PDB entry 6KQN | X-ray diffraction, 3.49 A resolution | chains C and D of the 9 polymer chains in the assembly

# Chain C
Name: DNA-directed RNA polymerase subunit beta
From: Thermus thermophilus (strain HB8 / ATCC 27634 / DSM 579)
Notes: EC 2.7.7.6
UniProtKB: Q8RQE9 (RPOB_THET8); residue numbers follow UniProt; this construct covers 1-1119
Amino-acid sequence (1119 residues; each row starts with the number of its first residue):
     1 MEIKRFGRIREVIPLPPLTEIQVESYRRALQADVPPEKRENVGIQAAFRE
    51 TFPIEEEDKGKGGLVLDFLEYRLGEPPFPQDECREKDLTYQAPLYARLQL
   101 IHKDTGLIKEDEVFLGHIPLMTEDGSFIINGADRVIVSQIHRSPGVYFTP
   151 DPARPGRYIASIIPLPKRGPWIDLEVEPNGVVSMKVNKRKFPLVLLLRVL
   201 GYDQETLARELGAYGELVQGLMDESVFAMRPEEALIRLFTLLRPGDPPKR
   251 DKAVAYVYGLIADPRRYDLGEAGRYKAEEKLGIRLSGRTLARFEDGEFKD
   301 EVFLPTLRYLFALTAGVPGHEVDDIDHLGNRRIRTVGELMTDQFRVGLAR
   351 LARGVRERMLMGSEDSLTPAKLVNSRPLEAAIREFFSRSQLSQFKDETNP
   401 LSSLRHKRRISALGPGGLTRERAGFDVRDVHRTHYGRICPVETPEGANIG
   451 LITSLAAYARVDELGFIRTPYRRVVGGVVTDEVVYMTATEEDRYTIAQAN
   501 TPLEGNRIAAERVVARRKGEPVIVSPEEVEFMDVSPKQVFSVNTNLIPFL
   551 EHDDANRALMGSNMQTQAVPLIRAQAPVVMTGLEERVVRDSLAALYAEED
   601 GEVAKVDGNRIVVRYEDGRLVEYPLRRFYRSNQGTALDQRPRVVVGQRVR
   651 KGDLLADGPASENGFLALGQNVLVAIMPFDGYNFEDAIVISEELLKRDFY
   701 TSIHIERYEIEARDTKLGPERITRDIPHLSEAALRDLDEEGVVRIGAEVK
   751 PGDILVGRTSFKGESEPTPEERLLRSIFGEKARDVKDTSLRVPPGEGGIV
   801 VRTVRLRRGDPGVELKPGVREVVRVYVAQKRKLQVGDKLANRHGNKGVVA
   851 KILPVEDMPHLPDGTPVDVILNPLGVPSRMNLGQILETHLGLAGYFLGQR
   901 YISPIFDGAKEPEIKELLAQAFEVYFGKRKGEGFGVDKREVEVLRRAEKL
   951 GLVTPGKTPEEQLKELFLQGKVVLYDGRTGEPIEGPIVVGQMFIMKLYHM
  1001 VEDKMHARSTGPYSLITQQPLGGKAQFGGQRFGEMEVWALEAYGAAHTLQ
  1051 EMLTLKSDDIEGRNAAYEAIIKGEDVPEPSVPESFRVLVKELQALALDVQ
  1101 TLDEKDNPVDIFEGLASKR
Disordered / not traced: 57-62, 1119

# Chain D
Name: DNA-directed RNA polymerase subunit beta'
From: Thermus thermophilus (strain HB8 / ATCC 27634 / DSM 579)
Notes: EC 2.7.7.6
UniProtKB: Q8RQE8 (RPOC_THET8); numbering as in UniProt (aligned over 1-1524)
Amino-acid sequence (1524 residues; row label = number of the first residue in the row):
     1 MKKEVRKVRIALASPEKIRSWSYGEVEKPETINYRTLKPERDGLFDERIF
    51 GPIKDYECACGKYKRQRFEGKVCERCGVEVTKSIVRRYRMGHIELATPAA
   101 HIWFVKDVPSKIGTLLDLSATELEQVLYFSKYIVLDPKGAILNGVPVEKR
   151 QLLTDEEYRELRYGKQETYPLPPGVDALVKDGEEVVKGQELAPGVVSRLD
   201 GVALYRFPRRVRVEYVKKERAGLRLPLAAWVEKEAYKPGEILAELPEPYL
   251 FRAEEEGVVELKELEEGAFLVLRREDEPVATYFLPVGMTPLVVHGEIVEK
   301 GQPLAEAKGLLRMPRQVRAAQVEAEEEGETVYLTLFLEWTEPKDYRVQPH
   351 MNVVVPEGARVEAGDKIVAAIDPEEEVIAEAEGVVHLHEPASILVVKARV
   401 YPFEDDVEVSTGDRVAPGDVLADGGKVKSDVYGRVEVDLVRNVVRVVESY
   451 DIDARMGAEAIQQLLKELDLEALEKELLEEMKHPSRARRAKARKRLEVVR
   501 AFLDSGNRPEWMILEAVPVLPPDLRPMVQVDGGRFATSDLNDLYRRLINR
   551 NNRLKKLLAQGAPEIIIRNEKRMLQEAVDALLDNGRRGAPVTNPGSDRPL
   601 RSLTDILSGKQGRFRQNLLGKRVDYSGRSVIVVGPQLKLHQCGLPKRMAL
   651 ELFKPFLLKKMEEKGIAPNVKAARRMLERQRDIKDEVWDALEEVIHGKVV
   701 LLNRAPTLHRLGIQAFQPVLVEGQSIQLHPLVCEAFNADFDGDQMAVHVP
   751 LSSFAQAEARIQMLSAHNLLSPASGEPLAKPSRDIILGLYYITQVRKEKK
   801 GAGLEFATPEEALAAHERGEVALNAPIKVAGRETSVGRLKYVFANPDEAL
   851 LAVAHGIVDLQDVVTVRYMGKRLETSPGRILFARIVAEAVEDEKVAWELI
   901 QLDVPQEKNSLKDLVYQAFLRLGMEKTARLLDALKYYGFTFSTTSGITIG
   951 IDDAVIPEEKKQYLEEADRKLLQIEQAYEMGFLTDRERYDQILQLWTETT
  1001 EKVTQAVFKNFEENYPFNPLYVMAQSGARGNPQQIRQLCGLRGLMQKPSG
  1051 ETFEVPVRSSFREGLTVLEYFISSHGARKGGADTALRTADSGYLTRKLVD
  1101 VTHEIVVREADCGTTNYISVPLFQPDEVTRSLRLRKRADIEAGLYGRVLA
  1151 REVEVLGVRLEEGRYLSMDDVHLLIKAAEAGEIQEVPVRSPLTCQTRYGV
  1201 CQKCYGYDLSMARPVSIGEAVGIVAAQSIGEPGTQLTMRTFHTGGVAGAA
  1251 DITQGLPRVIELFEARRPKAKAVISEIDGVVRIEETEEKLSVFVESEGFS
  1301 KEYKLPKEARLLVKDGDYVEAGQPLTRGAIDPHQLLEAKGPEAVERYLVE
  1351 EIQKVYRAQGVKLHDKHIEIVVRQMMKYVEVTDPGDSRLLEGQVLEKWDV
  1401 EALNERLIAEGKTPVAWKPLLMGVTKSALSTKSWLSAASFQNTTHVLTEA
  1451 AIAGKKDELIGLKENVILGRLIPAGTGSDFVRFTQVVDQKTLKAIEEARK
  1501 EAVEAKERPAARRGVKREQPGKQA
Disordered / not traced: 1-2, 1238-1251, 1503-1524
Ion coordination: Zn2+ site 1: Cys60, Cys73, Cys76; Mg2+ site 1: Asp739, Asp741, Asp743 (shared with 1 residue of chain I); Mg2+ site 2 near Lys840 (its only coordinating residue here); Zn2+ site 2: Cys1112, Cys1194, Cys1201, Cys1204

# How chain C and chain D interact
Contacting residue pairs (382; chain C residue first):
  Phe425(C) with Ala1082(D); Asp1083(D); Leu1086(D), hydrophobic
  Arg428(C) with Arg1078(D), hydrogen bond (backbone-side chain); Ala1082(D)
  Asp429(C) with Arg1078(D); Lys1079(D), salt bridge
  Val430(C) with Pro1048(D); His1075(D), hydrogen bond (backbone-side chain); Arg1078(D)
  His431(C) with Phe1071(D)
  Arg432(C) with Phe1071(D)
  Tyr435(C) with Val1067(D); Phe1071(D)
  Pro440(C) with Ser1074(D); Arg1078(D), hydrogen bond (backbone-side chain)
  Val441(C) with Tyr1070(D), hydrophobic
  Thr443(C) with Arg1078(D)
  Gly446(C) with Ala1085(D)
  Ile449(C) with Arg1078(D); Gly1081(D); Ala1082(D)
  Gly450(C) with Arg1078(D)
  Gln498(C) with Val1067(D); Leu1068(D)
  Val514(C) with Leu1068(D), hydrophobic
  Arg516(C) with Leu1068(D)
  Glu520(C) with Lys1047(D), salt bridge; Phe1053(D)
  Pro521(C) with Phe1053(D), hydrophobic; Leu1068(D), hydrophobic; Ile1072(D), hydrophobic
  Pro536(C) with Val1067(D), hydrophobic
  Phe540(C) with Tyr1070(D), hydrophobic
  Leu550(C) with Tyr1070(D)
  Glu551(C) with Phe1061(D); Gly1064(D); Leu1065(D), hydrogen bond (backbone-backbone)
  His552(C) with Phe1061(D), hydrogen bond (side chain-backbone); Arg1062(D), hydrogen bond (side chain-backbone); Glu1063(D); Gly1064(D)
  Asp553(C) with Phe1061(D); Tyr1070(D), hydrogen bond (backbone-side chain)
  Asp554(C) with Arg1042(D), salt bridge; Phe1061(D); Tyr1070(D)
  Ala555(C) with Tyr1070(D)
  Asn556(C) with Ala1077(D)
  Ala558(C) with Tyr1070(D)
  Ile676(C) with Ile947(D); Thr948(D), hydrogen bond (backbone-side chain)
  Met677(C) with Thr943(D); Ile947(D)
  Pro678(C) with Asp784(D); Ser942(D); Thr943(D), hydrogen bond (backbone-side chain); Ile947(D)
  Phe679(C) with Thr943(D)
  Asp680(C) with Pro635(D); Phe939(D); Thr943(D), hydrogen bond (backbone-side chain)
  Gly681(C) with Val633(D); Pro635(D); Phe939(D)
  Tyr682(C) with Val633(D); Pro635(D)
  Asn683(C) with Asp784(D)
  Phe684(C) with Val633(D); Pro730(D), hydrophobic; Phe740(D); Ser782(D); Arg783(D); Phe939(D), hydrophobic
  Glu685(C) with Phe740(D), hydrogen bond (backbone-backbone); Arg1029(D), salt bridge
  Ala687(C) with Val633(D), hydrophobic; Phe740(D), hydrophobic
  Arg713(C) with Gly532(D); Gly533(D)
  Lys716(C) with Arg35(D), hydrogen bond (side chain-backbone); Leu37(D)
  Lys750(C) with Arg681(D)
  Pro751(C) with Arg679(D); Gln680(D), hydrogen bond (backbone-backbone)
  Asp753(C) with Arg679(D), salt bridge; Arg681(D), salt bridge
  Glu766(C) with Lys64(D); Arg65(D), salt bridge
  Pro767(C) with Arg65(D), hydrogen bond (backbone-side chain)
  Pro769(C) with Arg65(D)
  Gln834(C) with Gln724(D), hydrogen bond
  Val835(C) with Val632(D), hydrophobic; Ser725(D), hydrogen bond (backbone-side chain)
  Gly836(C) with Val630(D); Ser725(D)
  Lys838(C) with Asp741(D), hydrogen bond (side chain-backbone)
  Lys846(C) with Asp741(D)
  Gly847(C) with Phe740(D); Asp741(D)
  Val848(C) with Val630(D), hydrophobic; Ile631(D); Val632(D), hydrophobic; Phe740(D), hydrogen bond (backbone-backbone); Gly742(D)
  Val849(C) with Val632(D)
  Ala850(C) with Val632(D)
  Asn872(C) with Asp784(D), hydrogen bond
  Pro873(C) with Ile947(D); Ile949(D)
  Leu874(C) with Arg783(D); Asp784(D); Leu787(D), hydrophobic; Arg1029(D)
  Pro877(C) with Leu1020(D), hydrophobic; Met1023(D), hydrophobic; Arg1029(D); Leu1038(D)
  Ser878(C) with Arg1029(D), hydrogen bond; Gln1034(D), hydrogen bond (backbone-side chain)
  Arg879(C) with Arg1029(D)
  Met880(C) with Gln1034(D); Gln1037(D); Leu1038(D), hydrophobic
  Leu882(C) with Leu1038(D), hydrophobic; Arg1062(D)
  Ile885(C) with Ile949(D); Gly950(D); Ile951(D)
  Leu886(C) with Ile951(D), hydrophobic
  His889(C) with Gly950(D); Ile951(D), hydrogen bond (side chain-backbone)
  Phe906(C) with Leu1065(D); Thr1066(D); Val1067(D); Tyr1070(D), hydrophobic
  Glu911(C) with Ile951(D); Arg1062(D), salt bridge
  Lys915(C) with Asp952(D), salt bridge
  Arg945(C) with Asp859(D), salt bridge
  Arg946(C) with Tyr791(D), hydrogen bond; Arg796(D); Asp859(D), salt bridge; Gln861(D)
  Lys949(C) with Arg796(D); Glu798(D), salt bridge
  Leu950(C) with Tyr1015(D); Phe1017(D), hydrophobic
  Gln969(C) with Asp952(D)
  Lys971(C) with Asp953(D), salt bridge
  Ile983(C) with Thr943(D); Thr944(D); Gly946(D)
  Glu984(C) with Tyr791(D), hydrogen bond; Thr944(D), hydrogen bond (backbone-backbone); Ser945(D)
  Gly985(C) with Gly946(D)
  Pro986(C) with Gly946(D); Thr948(D)
  Ile987(C) with Gly946(D)
  Val988(C) with Thr948(D), hydrogen bond (backbone-side chain); Ile949(D); Gly950(D)
  Val1001(C) with Ser629(D); Gln724(D); Ser725(D)
  Glu1002(C) with Gln724(D)
  Lys1004(C) with Arg628(D); Gln744(D)
  Met1005(C) with Arg628(D); Ser629(D); Met648(D), hydrophobic; Gln724(D)
  His1006(C) with Gly627(D); Arg628(D), hydrogen bond (backbone-backbone); Met648(D)
  Ala1007(C) with Ser626(D); Gly627(D); Met648(D), hydrophobic; Glu651(D)
  Arg1008(C) with Asp624(D), salt bridge; Tyr625(D), hydrogen bond (backbone-backbone); Ser626(D), hydrogen bond (backbone-backbone); Glu651(D); Leu652(D)
  Ser1009(C) with Asp624(D); Tyr625(D), hydrogen bond (backbone-backbone); Glu651(D), hydrogen bond
  Thr1010(C) with Asp624(D); Tyr625(D)
  Tyr1013(C) with Asp624(D), hydrogen bond
  Leu1015(C) with Arg87(D); Val528(D), hydrophobic
  Ile1016(C) with Arg87(D), hydrogen bond (backbone-side chain); Asp523(D); Leu524(D); Pro526(D)
  Thr1017(C) with Arg613(D); Asn617(D)
  Gln1018(C) with Arg87(D)
  Gln1019(C) with Asn617(D), hydrogen bond (side chain-backbone); Lys621(D)
  Pro1020(C) with Arg622(D); Asp624(D)
  Leu1021(C) with Arg622(D)
  Gly1022(C) with Arg622(D)
  Phe1027(C) with Glu651(D)
  Gly1029(C) with Arg622(D), hydrogen bond (backbone-side chain); Val623(D); Ser626(D)
  Gln1030(C) with Arg622(D); Val623(D), hydrogen bond (backbone-backbone); Ser626(D), hydrogen bond (backbone-side chain); Gly627(D); Arg628(D), hydrogen bond
  Arg1031(C) with Arg615(D); Gln616(D), hydrogen bond (side chain-backbone); Gly620(D); Lys621(D); Arg622(D)
  Phe1032(C) with Gly620(D); Lys621(D), hydrogen bond (backbone-backbone); Ile713(D), hydrophobic; His748(D)
  Glu1034(C) with Arg615(D), salt bridge; Leu619(D); Arg1096(D), salt bridge
  Met1035(C) with Thr707(D)
  Glu1036(C) with Asn703(D); Thr707(D), hydrogen bond; Ile713(D)
  Val1037(C) with Leu619(D)
  Trp1038(C) with Arg1096(D); Val1099(D); Ile1223(D); Gln1227(D), hydrogen bond (backbone-side chain)
  Ala1039(C) with Arg710(D); Ile713(D), hydrophobic; Gln1227(D)
  Leu1040(C) with Met763(D), hydrophobic
  Glu1041(C) with Ile1223(D); Leu1462(D); Val1466(D)
  Ala1042(C) with Arg710(D), hydrogen bond (backbone-side chain); Val1224(D); Gln1227(D)
  Tyr1043(C) with Arg710(D), hydrogen bond (side chain-backbone); Leu711(D); Ile713(D), hydrogen bond (side chain-backbone); Gln714(D); Gln762(D), hydrogen bond (backbone-side chain); Met763(D), hydrophobic
  Gly1044(C) with Gln762(D); Ala1474(D); Gly1475(D); Thr1476(D), hydrogen bond (backbone-backbone)
  Ala1045(C) with Glu758(D); Gln762(D)
  Ala1046(C) with Glu758(D), hydrogen bond (backbone-side chain); Leu1471(D), hydrophobic; Ile1472(D), hydrophobic; Thr1476(D), hydrogen bond (backbone-side chain); Gly1477(D)
  His1047(C) with Phe754(D); Glu758(D), hydrogen bond (backbone-side chain); Leu1471(D); Thr1476(D)
  Thr1048(C) with Leu701(D); Ala755(D), hydrogen bond (side chain-backbone); Glu758(D), hydrogen bond (backbone-side chain)
  Leu1049(C) with Ile1472(D), hydrophobic
  Gln1050(C) with Gly1469(D), hydrogen bond (side chain-backbone); Arg1470(D); Leu1471(D)
  Glu1051(C) with Pro750(D); Leu751(D), hydrogen bond (side chain-backbone); Ser752(D), hydrogen bond (side chain-backbone); Ala755(D)
  Met1052(C) with Val623(D); His748(D)
  Leu1053(C) with Lys621(D); Val1466(D)
  Thr1054(C) with Gly1469(D)
  Lys1056(C) with Val623(D); Asp624(D), hydrogen bond (backbone-backbone); Val749(D), hydrogen bond (side chain-backbone); Pro750(D); Leu751(D)
  Ser1057(C) with Lys621(D); Arg622(D), hydrogen bond (side chain-backbone)
  Asp1058(C) with Lys621(D)
  Tyr1067(C) with Tyr625(D); Pro655(D), hydrophobic; Leu658(D); Arg674(D), hydrogen bond
  Ile1070(C) with Pro655(D); Phe656(D), hydrophobic; Lys659(D)
  Ile1071(C) with Pro655(D); Lys659(D); Val670(D)
  Lys1072(C) with Lys659(D)
  Gly1073(C) with Lys659(D)
  Asp1075(C) with Ser753(D), hydrogen bond
  Val1076(C) with Ser752(D)
  Pro1082(C) with Leu1468(D)
  Glu1083(C) with Arg87(D), salt bridge; Tyr88(D), hydrogen bond
  Ser1084(C) with Asn617(D), hydrogen bond (side chain-backbone); Leu618(D); Lys621(D)
  Phe1085(C) with Ile1467(D), hydrophobic; Leu1468(D), hydrophobic
  Arg1086(C) with Tyr88(D)
  Val1087(C) with Leu524(D), hydrophobic; Arg613(D)
  Leu1088(C) with Leu607(D), hydrophobic
  Lys1090(C) with Tyr88(D), hydrogen bond (side chain-backbone); Leu520(D); Leu524(D)
  Glu1091(C) with Leu520(D); Ile606(D); Leu607(D); Arg613(D), salt bridge
  Leu1092(C) with Leu607(D), hydrophobic; Leu1447(D), hydrophobic
  Gln1093(C) with Trp21(D); Met90(D); Pro518(D)
  Ala1094(C) with Met90(D); Leu582(D); Leu603(D)
  Leu1095(C) with His101(D), hydrogen bond (backbone-side chain); Trp103(D), hydrophobic; Leu582(D); Leu603(D), hydrophobic; Leu607(D), hydrophobic
  Ala1096(C) with Ala13(D), hydrogen bond (backbone-backbone); Leu514(D), hydrophobic
  Leu1097(C) with Ile10(D), hydrophobic; Ala11(D); Trp21(D); Trp103(D), hydrophobic; Ala1451(D), hydrophobic
  Asp1098(C) with Arg9(D); Ile10(D); Ala11(D), hydrogen bond (backbone-backbone); Lys17(D), salt bridge; Trp21(D)
  Val1099(C) with Val8(D), hydrophobic; Arg9(D)
  Gln1100(C) with Lys7(D); Val8(D); Arg9(D), hydrogen bond (backbone-backbone); Lys17(D)
  Thr1101(C) with Val5(D); Lys7(D)
  Leu1102(C) with Val5(D); Arg6(D), hydrogen bond (backbone-backbone); Lys7(D), hydrogen bond (backbone-backbone); Arg9(D); Lys1456(D)
  Asp1103(C) with Glu4(D); Arg6(D); Lys7(D)
  Glu1104(C) with Arg6(D); Lys7(D)
  Asp1106(C) with Lys7(D), salt bridge; Lys1456(D), salt bridge
  Phe1112(C) with Tyr88(D), hydrophobic
  Leu1115(C) with Tyr23(D), hydrogen bond (backbone-side chain); Ile84(D), hydrophobic; Val85(D), hydrophobic; Tyr88(D), hydrophobic; Arg89(D), hydrogen bond (backbone-side chain)
  Ala1116(C) with Tyr23(D); Tyr88(D), hydrophobic
  Ser1117(C) with Tyr23(D), hydrogen bond (backbone-side chain)
  Lys1118(C) with Arg19(D); Ser20(D); Ser22(D), hydrogen bond (side chain-backbone); Tyr23(D)
Interface residues without a listed pair, chain C (182 interface residues in all): His434, Cys439, Ala447, Val539, Asp686, Ala732, Arg735, Glu748, Gly752, Glu764, Arg772, Val876, Gly951, Arg978, Gly1011, Gly1023, Gly1033, Val1109
Interface residues without a listed pair, chain D (200 interface residues in all): Lys3, Leu12, Ile18, Lys38, Lys82, Phe104, Pro521, Gln529, Asp531, Tyr544, Phe614, Gln636, Lys654, Glu662, Glu678, Ala705, Leu708, Cys733, Asp739, Ala746, Asn768, Thr940, Ala1028, Gly1030, Thr1095, Glu1219, Ala1220

# Summary
182 residues of chain C face 200 of chain D across their interface, with 73 hydrogen bonds and 21 salt
bridges. Polar pairs include Asp429(C)-Lys1079(D), Glu520(C)-Lys1047(D) and Asp554(C)-Arg1042(D). The Zn2+
site 1 is built by Cys60(D), Cys73(D) and Cys76(D).
Chain C is DNA-directed RNA polymerase subunit beta and chain D is DNA-directed RNA polymerase subunit beta',
both from Thermus thermophilus (strain HB8 / ATCC 27634 / DSM 579); the structure, Thermus thermophilus
initial transcription complex comprising sigma A and 5'-triphosphate RNA of 6 nt, was determined by X-ray
diffraction, deposited together with 6KQD, 6KQE, 6KQF, 6KQG, 6KQH, 6KQL and 6 further entries.
